Entry 6INQ (electron microscopy, 6.90 A resolution (low resolution: residue-level contacts below are approximate; hydrogen-bond / salt-bridge calls are withheld)); this record covers chains N and c of the 25 polymer chains in the assembly.

Chain N:
Molecule: 198-nt DNA strand
Sequence (198 nucleotides; row label = number of the first residue in the row; numbers below 1 keep their minus sign (DG-125 is residue -125)):
  -125 GCTTACGTCA GTCTGGCCAT CTTTGTGTTT GGTGTGTTTG GGTGGTGGCC GTTTTCGTTG
   -65 TTTTTTTCTG TCTCGTGCCT GGTGTCTTGG GTGTAATCCC CTTGGCGGTT AAAACGCGGG
    -5 GGACAGCGCG TACGTGCGTT TAAGCGGTGC TAGAGCTGTC TACGACCAAT TGAGCGGCCT
    55 CGGCACCGGG ATTCTGAT
Unresolved in the structure: -125 to -53, -40 to -32

Chain c:
Molecule: Histone H2A type 1-B/E
Source organism: Homo sapiens
Reference sequence: P04908 (H2A1B_HUMAN); residues 0-129 here correspond to UniProt positions 1-130 (UniProt number = residue number + 1)
Sequence (133 residues; each row starts with the number of its first residue; numbers below 1 keep their minus sign (Gly-3 is residue -3)):
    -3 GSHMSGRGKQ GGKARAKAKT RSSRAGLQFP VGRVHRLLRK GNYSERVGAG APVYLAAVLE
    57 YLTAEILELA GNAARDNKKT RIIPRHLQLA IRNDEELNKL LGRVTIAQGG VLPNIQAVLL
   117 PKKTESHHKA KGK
Unresolved in the structure: -3 to 15, 119-129
Sequence notes: expression tag (-3 to -1)

Chain N / chain c interface:
Contacting residue pairs (11; chain N residue first):
  DG38(N) - Arg42(c)
  DG38(N) - Val43(c)
  DG38(N) - Gly44(c)
  DG38(N) - Ala45(c)
  DA39(N) - Arg42(c)
  DA39(N) - Val43(c)
  DC49(N) - Arg29(c)
  DG57(N) - Thr76(c)
  DG57(N) - Arg77(c)
  DC58(N) - Thr76(c)
  DC58(N) - Arg77(c)
Also at the interface, not in a pair above, chain N (6 interface residues in all): DG48
Also at the interface, not in a pair above, chain c (8 interface residues in all): Arg35

Overview:
Chain N and chain c form an interface of 6 and 8 residues respectively.
Here chain N is a 198-nt DNA strand and chain c is Histone H2A type 1-B/E (Homo sapiens). Entry 6INQ (RNA
polymerase II elongation complex stalled at SHL(-1) of the nucleosome, with foreign DNA (+1 position)) was
determined by electron microscopy, deposited together with 6A5L, 6A5O, 6A5P, 6A5R, 6A5T and 6A5U.
